Entry 6LS2 (X-ray diffraction, 1.60 A resolution); this record covers chains A and B.

== Chain A (and B) ==
Protein: Ferritin
Source organism: Penaeus japonicus
Notes: EC 1.16.3.1; chain B of this document is another copy of the same molecule, construct and numbering; everything in this record applies to it too
UniProt: T2B7E1 (T2B7E1_PENJP); residues 1-170 here = UniProt positions 1-170
Chain sequence (170 residues; row label = number of the first residue in the row):
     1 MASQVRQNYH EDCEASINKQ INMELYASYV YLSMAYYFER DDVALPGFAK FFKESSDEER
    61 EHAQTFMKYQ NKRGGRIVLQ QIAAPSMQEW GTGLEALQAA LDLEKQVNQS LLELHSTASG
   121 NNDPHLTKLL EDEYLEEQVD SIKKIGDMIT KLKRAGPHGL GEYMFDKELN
Unresolved in the structure: 1
Construct notes: engineered mutation His-158 (Thr in T2B7E1)

== Interface between chain A and chain B ==
Pairs across the interface - 58 pairs, chain A then chain B:
  Ser-3(A) / Asp-41(B)  hydrogen bond
  Gln-4(A) / Asp-41(B)  hydrogen bond
  Val-5(A) / Asp-41(B)
  Leu-25(A) / Tyr-29(B)  hydrophobic
  Tyr-29(A) / Leu-25(B)  hydrophobic
  Tyr-29(A) / Leu-79(B)
  Tyr-29(A) / Gln-80(B)  hydrogen bond (side chain-backbone)
  Tyr-29(A) / Ile-82(B)
  Leu-32(A) / Gln-64(B)
  Ser-33(A) / Leu-79(B)
  Tyr-36(A) / Gln-64(B)
  Tyr-36(A) / Met-67(B)  hydrophobic
  Tyr-36(A) / Lys-68(B)
  Tyr-36(A) / Asn-71(B)  hydrogen bond (backbone-side chain)
  Tyr-36(A) / Ile-77(B)  hydrophobic
  Glu-39(A) / Lys-68(B)
  Glu-39(A) / Asn-71(B)  hydrogen bond
  Arg-40(A) / Asn-71(B)
  Arg-40(A) / Arg-76(B)
  Asp-41(A) / Ser-3(B)  hydrogen bond
  Asp-41(A) / Gln-4(B)  hydrogen bond
  Asp-41(A) / Val-5(B)
  Asp-41(A) / Arg-76(B)  salt bridge
  Asp-42(A) / Arg-76(B)  salt bridge
  Lys-53(A) / Gln-64(B)
  Arg-60(A) / Arg-60(B)
  Gln-64(A) / Leu-32(B)
  Gln-64(A) / Tyr-36(B)
  Gln-64(A) / Lys-53(B)
  Met-67(A) / Tyr-36(B)  hydrophobic
  Lys-68(A) / Tyr-36(B)
  Asn-71(A) / Tyr-36(B)  hydrogen bond (side chain-backbone)
  Asn-71(A) / Glu-39(B)
  Asn-71(A) / Arg-40(B)
  Arg-76(A) / Arg-40(B)
  Arg-76(A) / Asp-41(B)  salt bridge
  Arg-76(A) / Asp-42(B)  salt bridge
  Ile-77(A) / Tyr-36(B)  hydrophobic
  Ile-77(A) / Gln-88(B)
  Val-78(A) / Gln-88(B)
  Leu-79(A) / Tyr-29(B)
  Leu-79(A) / Ser-33(B)
  Leu-79(A) / Ala-84(B)
  Leu-79(A) / Gln-88(B)  hydrogen bond (backbone-side chain)
  Gln-80(A) / Tyr-29(B)  hydrogen bond (backbone-side chain)
  Gln-80(A) / Ala-84(B)
  Gln-81(A) / Gln-81(B)  hydrogen bond
  Gln-81(A) / Ile-82(B)
  Gln-81(A) / Ala-84(B)
  Ile-82(A) / Tyr-29(B)
  Ile-82(A) / Gln-81(B)
  Ile-82(A) / Ile-82(B)  hydrogen bond (backbone-backbone)
  Ala-84(A) / Leu-79(B)
  Ala-84(A) / Gln-80(B)
  Ala-84(A) / Gln-81(B)
  Gln-88(A) / Ile-77(B)
  Gln-88(A) / Val-78(B)
  Gln-88(A) / Leu-79(B)  hydrogen bond (side chain-backbone)
Other interface residues (no listed pair), chain A (31 interface residues in all): Asn-22, Gly-74, Ala-83, Pro-85
Other interface residues (no listed pair), chain B (31 interface residues in all): Asn-22, Gly-74, Ala-83, Pro-85

== Summary ==
The chain A/chain B interface involves 31 residues from each chain, with 13 hydrogen bonds and 4 salt bridges.
Polar pairs include Asp-41(A)/Arg-76(B), Asp-42(A)/Arg-76(B) and Ser-3(A)/Asp-41(B).
Chain A and chain B are both Ferritin (Penaeus japonicus); the structure, Marsupenaeus japonicus ferritin
mutant (T158H) pH 4.0, was determined by X-ray diffraction together with 6LRW, 6LRU, 6LRV and 6LRX from the
same study.
